PDB entry 3V8O | X-ray diffraction, 2.80 A resolution | chain A

== Chain A ==
Molecule: Filamin-C
From: Homo sapiens
Notes: fragment: Domains 4 and 5
Reference sequence: Q14315 (FLNC_HUMAN); residues 569-761 here = UniProt positions 569-761
Sequence (194 residues; row label = number of the first residue in the row):
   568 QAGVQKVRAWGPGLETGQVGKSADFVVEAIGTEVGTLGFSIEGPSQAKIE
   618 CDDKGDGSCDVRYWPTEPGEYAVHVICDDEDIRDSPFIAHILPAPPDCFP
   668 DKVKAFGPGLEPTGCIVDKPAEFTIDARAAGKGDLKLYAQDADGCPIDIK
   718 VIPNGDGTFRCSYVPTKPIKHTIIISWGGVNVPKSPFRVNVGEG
Unresolved in the structure: 761
Sequence notes: expression tag (568)
Metal / ion sites: K+: Asp-651, Pro-653 (shared with 1 residue of chain B)

== Summary ==
Asp-651 and Pro-653 form the K+ site.
Chain A is Filamin-C (Homo sapiens); the structure, Human Filamin C Ig - like Domains 4 and 5, was determined
by X-ray diffraction (same publication as 4M9P and 4MGX).
